PDB entry 4C1U | X-ray diffraction, 2.00 A resolution | chain A

# Chain A
Molecule: Sugar transporter solute-binding protein
Source organism: Bifidobacterium animalis SUBSP. lactis BL-04
UniProt: C6A6Z1 (C6A6Z1_BIFLB); numbering as in UniProt (aligned over 19-425)
Amino-acid sequence (413 residues; row label = number of the first residue in the row):
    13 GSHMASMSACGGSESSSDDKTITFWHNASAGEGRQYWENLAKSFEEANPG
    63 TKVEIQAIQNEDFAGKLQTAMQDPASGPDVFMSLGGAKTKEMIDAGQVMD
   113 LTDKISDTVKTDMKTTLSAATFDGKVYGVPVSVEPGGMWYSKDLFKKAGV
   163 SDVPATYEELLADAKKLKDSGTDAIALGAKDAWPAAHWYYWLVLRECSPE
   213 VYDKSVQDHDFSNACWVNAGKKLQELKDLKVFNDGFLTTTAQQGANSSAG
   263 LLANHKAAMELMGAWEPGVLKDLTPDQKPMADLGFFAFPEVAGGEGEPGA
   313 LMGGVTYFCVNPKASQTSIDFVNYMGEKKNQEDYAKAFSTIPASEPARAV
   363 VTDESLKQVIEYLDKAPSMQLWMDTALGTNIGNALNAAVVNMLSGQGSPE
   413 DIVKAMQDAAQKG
Unresolved in the structure: 13-29
Cystine bridges: C209-C227
Differences from the reference sequence: expression tag (13-18)
From the paper describing this entry:
  - binding site for alpha-L-arabinofuranose: N39, S144, E146, T318, Y346, F350
  - conformationally variable residues (loop rearrangement): A40 to E44
  - binding site for beta-D-xylopyranose: W195, W384

# Summary
The paper reports a binding site for alpha-L-arabinofuranose at N39, S144 and E146 among others; a binding
site for beta-D-xylopyranose at W195 and W384.
Chain A is Sugar transporter solute-binding protein (Bifidobacterium animalis SUBSP. lactis BL-04); the
structure, Structure of the xylo-oligosaccharide specific solute binding protein from Bifidobacterium animalis
subsp. lactis Bl-04 in complex ..., was determined by X-ray diffraction together with 3ZKL and 4C1T from the
same study.
